7YZA - chains A and C of the 3 polymer chains in the assembly; structure by X-ray diffraction, 1.18 A resolution.

[Chain A]
Protein: Forkhead box protein H1
From: Danio rerio
UniProt: Q9I9E1 (FOXH1_DANRE); residues 86-210 here = UniProt positions 86-210
Amino-acid sequence (125 residues; row label = number of the first residue in the row):
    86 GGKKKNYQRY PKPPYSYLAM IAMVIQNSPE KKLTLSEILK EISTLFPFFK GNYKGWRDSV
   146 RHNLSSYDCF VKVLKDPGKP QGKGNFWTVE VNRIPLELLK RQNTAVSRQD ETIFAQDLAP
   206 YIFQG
Unresolved in the structure: 86-87, 210
Bound ions: K+: Leu-149, Ser-150, Tyr-152, Phe-155
Curated features (UniProtKB/Swiss-Prot):
  - DNA-binding region: Lys-97 to Arg-193 (Fork-head)
  - mutagenesis: Arg-94 (R94H: In sur(m768); loss of function), Lys-97 (K97N: In sur(ty68b); loss of function)
From the paper describing this entry:
  - binding site for the 16-nt DNA strand (chain C): Lys-90, Asp-143, His-147, Lys-160, Lys-168
  - binding site for the 16-nt DNA strand: Arg-146, His-147
  - mutagenesis - R94H, K97N: decreased binding to Gsc-NCP

[Chain C]
Molecule: 16-nt DNA strand
Sequence (16 nucleotides; numbered 1 to 16; the number before each row is that of its first residue):
     1 TCTCAATACA CAATCT

[Chain A / chain C interface]
Residue-residue contacts (37):
  Lys-90(A) with DA8(C), hydrogen bond to the base
  Asn-91(A) with DA8(C), sugar contact; DC9(C), hydrogen bond to the phosphate
  Tyr-92(A) with DA6(C), hydrogen bond to the base; DT7(C), hydrogen bond to the sugar; DA8(C), sugar contact
  Gln-93(A) with DT7(C), sugar contact; DA8(C), phosphate contact
  Arg-94(A) with DA5(C), base contact; DA6(C), phosphate contact; DT7(C), phosphate contact
  Tyr-95(A) with DT7(C), hydrogen bond to the phosphate; DA8(C), hydrogen bond to the phosphate
  Lys-97(A) with DA6(C), salt bridge to the phosphate; DT7(C), phosphate contact
  Tyr-100(A) with DA6(C), phosphate contact
  Ser-101(A) with DA6(C), phosphate contact
  Tyr-102(A) with DA6(C), hydrogen bond to the phosphate; DT7(C), hydrogen bond to the phosphate
  Tyr-138(A) with DT7(C), sugar contact; DA8(C), hydrogen bond to the phosphate
  Asp-143(A) with DC9(C), hydrogen bond to the base
  Ser-144(A) with DT7(C), base contact
  Arg-146(A) with DA10(C), base contact
  His-147(A) with DT7(C), hydrogen bond to the base; DA8(C), hydrogen bond to the base
  Tyr-152(A) with DA5(C), hydrogen bond to the phosphate
  Lys-160(A) with DC15(C), salt bridge to the phosphate
  Gln-166(A) with DT14(C), sugar contact
  Gly-167(A) with DT14(C), phosphate contact; DC15(C), phosphate contact
  Lys-168(A) with DA13(C), base contact; DT14(C), hydrogen bond to the phosphate; DC15(C), hydrogen bond to the phosphate
  Leu-183(A) with DA5(C), phosphate contact
  Gln-187(A) with DA5(C), hydrogen bond to the phosphate; DA6(C), hydrogen bond to the phosphate
Interface residues without a listed pair, chain A (24 interface residues in all): Gly-140, Asn-148
Interface residues without a listed pair, chain C (12 interface residues in all): DC4, DC11, DA12

[In short]
24 residues of chain A face 12 of chain C across their interface, with 17 hydrogen bonds and 2 salt bridges.
Polar contacts include Lys-90(A)/DA8(C), Tyr-92(A)/DA6(C) and Asp-143(A)/DC9(C). The paper reports a binding
site for the 16-nt DNA strand (chain C) at Lys-90(A), Asp-143(A) and His-147(A) among others; R94H and K97N of
chain A reduce binding to Gsc-NCP.
Here chain A is Forkhead box protein H1 (Danio rerio) and chain C is a 16-nt DNA strand. Entry 7YZA (Crystal
structure of the zebrafish FoxH1 bound to the TGTGTATT site) was determined by X-ray diffraction together with
7YZ7, 7YZB, 7YZC, 7YZD, 7YZE, 7YZF and 7YZG from the same study.
